PDB entry 1VQM | X-ray diffraction, 2.30 A resolution | chains 0 and C of the 32 polymer chains in the assembly

[Chain 0]
Molecule: 23S ribosomal RNA
Organism: Haloarcula marismortui
Sequence (2922 nucleotides; row label = number of the first residue in the row):
     2 UUGGCUACUAUGCCAGCUGGUGGAUUGCUCGGCUCAGGCGCUGAUGAAGG
    52 ACGUGCCAAGCUGCGAUAAGCCAUGGGGAGCCGCACGGAGGCGAAGAACC
   102 AUGGAUUUCCGAAUGAGAAUCUCUCUAACAAUUGCUUCGCGCAAUGAGGA
   152 ACCCCGAGAACUGAAACAUCUCAGUAUCGGGAGGAACAGAAAACGCAAUG
   202 UGAUGUCGUUAGUAACCGCGAGUGAACGCGAUACAGCCCAAACCGAAGCC
   252 CUCACGGGCAAUGUGGUGUCAGGGCUACCUCUCAUCAGCCGACCGUCUCG
   302 ACGAAGUCUCUUGGAACAGAGCGUGAUACAGGGUGACAACCCCGUACUCG
   352 AGACCAGUACGACGUGCGGUAGUGCCAGAGUAGCGGGGGUUGGAUAUCCC
   402 UCGCGAAUAACGCAGGCAUCGACUGCGAAGGCUAAACACAACCUGAGACC
   452 GAUAGUGAACAAGUAGUGUGAACGAACGCUGCAAAGUACCCUCAGAAGGG
   502 AGGCGAAAUAGAGCAUGAAAUCAGUUGGCGAUCGAGCGACAGGGCAUACA
   552 AGGUCCCUCGACGAAUGACCGACGCGCGAGCGUCCAGUAAGACUCACGGG
   602 AAGCCGAUGUUCUGUCGUACGUUUUGAAAAACGAGCCAGGGAGUGUGUCU
   652 GCAUGGCAAGUCUAACCGGAGUAUCCGGGGAGGCACAGGGAAACCGACAU
   702 GGCCGCAGGGCUUUGCCCGAGGGCCGCCGUCUUCAAGGGCGGGGAGCCAU
   752 GUGGACACGACCCGAAUCCGGACGAUCUACGCAUGGACAAGAUGAAGCGU
   802 GCCGAAAGGCACGUGGAAGUCUGUUAGAGUUGGUGUCCUACAAUACCCUC
   852 UCGUGAUCUAUGUGUAGGGGUGAAAGGCCCAUCGAGUCCGGCAACAGCUG
   902 GUUCCAAUCGAAACAUGUCGAAGCAUGACCUCCGCCGAGGUAGUCUGUGA
   952 GGUAGAGCGACCGAUUGGUGUGUCCGCCUCCGAGAGGAGUCGGCACACCU
  1002 GUCAAACUCCAAACUUACAGACGCCGUUUGACGCGGGGAUUCCGGUGCGC
  1052 GGGGUAAGCCUGUGUACCAGGAGGGGAACAACCCAGAGAUAGGUUAAGGU
  1102 CCCCAAGUGUGGAUUAAGUGUAAUCCUCUGAAGGUGGUCUCGAGCCCUAG
  1152 ACAGCCGGGAGGUGAGCUUAGAAGCAGCUACCCUCUAAGAAAAGCGUAAC
  1202 AGCUUACCGGCCGAGGUUUGAGGCGCCCAAAAUGAUCGGGACUCAAAUCC
  1252 ACCACCGAGACCUGUCCGUACCACUCAUACUGGUAAUCGAGUAGAUUGGC
  1302 GCUCUAAUUGGAUGGAAGUAGGGGUGAAAACUCCUAUGGACCGAUUAGUG
  1352 ACGAAAAUCCUGGCCAUAGUAGCAGCGAUAGUCGGGUGAGAACCCCGACG
  1402 GCCUAAUGGAUAAGGGUUCCUCAGCACUGCUGAUCAGCUGAGGGUUAGCC
  1452 GGUCCUAAGUCAUACCGCAACUCGACUAUGACGAAAUGGGAAACGGGUUA
  1502 AUAUUCCCGUGCCACUAUGCAGUGAAAGUUGACGCCCUGGGGUCGAUCAC
  1552 GCUGGGCAUUCGCCCAGUCGAACCGUCCAACUCCGUGGAAGCCGUAAUGG
  1602 CAGGAAGCGGACGAACGGCGGCAUAGGGAAACGUGAUUCAACCUGGGGCC
  1652 CAUGAAAAGACGAGCAUAGUGUCCGUACCGAGAACCGACACAGGUGUCCA
  1702 UGGCGGCGAAAGCCAAGGCCUGUCGGGAGCAACCAACGUUAGGGAAUUCG
  1752 GCAAGUUAGUCCCGUACCUUCGGAAGAAGGGAUGCCUGCUCCGGAACGGA
  1802 GCAGGUCGCAGUGACUCGGAAGCUCGGACUGUCUAGUAACAACAUAGGUG
  1852 ACCGCAAAUCCGCAAGGACUCGUACGGUCACUGAAUCCUGCCCAGUGCAG
  1902 GUAUCUGAACACCUCGUACAAGAGGACGAAGGACCUGUCAACGGCGGGGG
  1952 UAACUAUGACCCUCUUAAGGUAGCGUAGUACCUUGCCGCAUCAGUAGCGG
  2002 CUUGCAUGAAUGGAUUAACCAGAGCUUCACUGUCCCAACGUUGGGCCCGG
  2052 UGAACUGUACAUUCCAGUGCGGAGUCUGGAGACACCCAGGGGGAAGCGAA
  2102 GACCCUAUGGAGCUUUACUGCAGGCUGUCGCUGAGACGUGGUCGCCGAUG
  2152 UGCAGCAUAGGUAGGAGACACUACACAGGUACCCGCGCUAGCGGGCCACC
  2202 GAGUCAACAGUGAAAUACUACCCGUCGGUGACUGCGACUCUCACUCCGGG
  2252 AGGAGGACACCGAUAGCCGGGCAGUUUGACUGGGGCGGUACGCGCUCGAA
  2302 AAGAUAUCGAGCGCGCCCUAUGGCUAUCUCAGCCGGGACAGAGACCCGGC
  2352 GAAGAGUGCAAGAGCAAAAGAUAGCUUGACAGUGUUCUUCCCAACGAGGA
  2402 ACGCUGACGCGAAAGCGUGGUCUAGCGAACCAAUUAGCCUGCUUGAUGCG
  2452 GGCAAUUGAUGACAGAAAAGCUACCCUAGGGAUAACAGAGUCGUCACUCG
  2502 CAAGAGCACAUAUCGACCGAGUGGCUUGCUACCUCGAUGUCGGUUCCCUC
  2552 CAUCCUGCCCGUGCAGAAGCGGGCAAGGGUGAGGUUGUUCGCCUAUUAAA
  2602 GGAGGUCGUGAGCUGGGUUUAGACCGUCGUGAGACAGGUCGGCUGCUAUC
  2652 UACUGGGUGUGUAAUGGUGUCUGACAAGAACGACCGUAUAGUACGAGAGG
  2702 AACUACGGUUGGUGGCCACUGGUGUACCGGUUGUUCGAGAGAGCACGUGC
  2752 CGGGUAGCCACGCCACACGGGGUAAGAGCUGAACGCAUCUAAGCUCGAAA
  2802 CCCACUUGGAAAAGAGACACCGCCGAGGUCCCGCGUACAAGACGCGGUCG
  2852 AUAGACUCGGGGUGUGCGCGUCGAGGUAACGAGACGUUAAGCCCACGAGC
  2902 ACUAACAGACCAAAGCCAUCAU
Not modelled in the structure: 2-9, 126-127, 715, 971-998, 1560, 1952-1963, 2137-2236, 2339-2343, 2665-2666, 2915-2923
Sequence notes: modified residue (628, 2587-2588, 2619, 2621)
Modified / non-standard residues: 1MA (6-hydro-1-methyladenosine-5'-monophosphate) at position 628, OMU (o2'-methyluridine 5'-monophosphate) at position 2587, OMG (o2'-methylguanosine-5'-monophosphate) at position 2588, UR3 (3-methyluridine-5'-monophoshate) at position 2619, PSU (pseudouridine-5'-monophosphate) at position 2621
Bound ions: Mg2+ site 1 near G28 (its only coordinating residue here); Sr2+ site 1: C34, U457; Na+ site 1: C40, C443; Na+ site 2: G56, A59, G61; Sr2+ site 2: C85, A86, C87 (shared with 1 residue of chain T); Na+ site 3 near U108 (its only coordinating residue here); Na+ site 4: C141, G142; Na+ site 5 near U146 (its only coordinating residue here); Sr2+ site 3: G147, A183 (shared with 1 residue of chain M); Mg2+ site 2: C162, U2276; Mg2+ site 3: A165, A167, C168; Na+ site 6: A165, A166, A167; 47 more Mg2+ sites not listed; 53 more Na+ sites not listed; 2 more K+ sites not listed; 75 more Sr2+ sites not listed

[Chain C]
Name: 50S ribosomal protein L4E
Organism: Haloarcula marismortui
Reference sequence: P12735 (RL4_HALMA); numbering as in UniProt (aligned over 1-246)
Chain sequence (246 residues; row label = number of the first residue in the row):
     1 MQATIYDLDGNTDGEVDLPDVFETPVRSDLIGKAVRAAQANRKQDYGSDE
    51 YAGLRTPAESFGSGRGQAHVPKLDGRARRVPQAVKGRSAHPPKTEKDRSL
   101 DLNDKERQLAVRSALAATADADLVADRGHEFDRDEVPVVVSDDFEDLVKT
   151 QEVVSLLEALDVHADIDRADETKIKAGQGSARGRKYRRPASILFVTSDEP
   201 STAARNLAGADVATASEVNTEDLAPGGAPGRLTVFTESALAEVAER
Bound ions: Na+ site 1: Asp45, Thr94, Lys96; Na+ site 2: Arg55 (shared with G464(0), G475(0) of chain 0)

[Interface between chain 0 and chain C]
Residue-residue contacts - 225 pairs, chain 0 then chain C:
  C29(0) with Gln178(C), phosphate contact
  U30(0) with Ala181(C), phosphate contact
  C34(0) with Gly47(C), hydrogen bond to the sugar; Ser48(C), sugar contact; Asp49(C), hydrogen bond to the phosphate
  U35(0) with Asp45(C), hydrogen bond to the sugar; Tyr46(C), sugar contact; Gly47(C), sugar contact; Asp49(C), phosphate contact; Thr94(C), hydrogen bond to the phosphate
  C36(0) with Gln44(C), base contact; Asp45(C), sugar contact; Thr94(C), sugar contact
  G326(0) with Gln151(C), hydrogen bond to the phosphate; Asn206(C), base contact
  A327(0) with Lys149(C), salt bridge to the phosphate; Thr150(C), sugar contact; Gln151(C), hydrogen bond to the base; Val154(C), base contact; Asn206(C), hydrogen bond to the base
  U328(0) with Val148(C), sugar contact; Lys149(C), salt bridge to the phosphate; Thr150(C), hydrogen bond to the phosphate; Thr202(C), sugar contact; Arg205(C), phosphate contact
  A329(0) with Thr150(C), phosphate contact; Arg205(C), salt bridge to the phosphate; Asn206(C), phosphate contact
  C330(0) with Asp170(C), base contact; Arg188(C), base contact; Asn206(C), hydrogen bond to the base; Leu207(C), sugar contact
  G332(0) with Tyr186(C), phosphate contact
  G333(0) with Lys185(C), phosphate contact; Tyr186(C), phosphate contact
  C338(0) with Ile174(C), sugar contact
  A339(0) with Ile174(C), phosphate contact; Lys185(C), salt bridge to the phosphate; Tyr186(C), hydrogen bond to the phosphate
  A347(0) with Arg205(C), hydrogen bond to the sugar
  A447(0) with Gln44(C), hydrogen bond to the sugar
  G448(0) with Gln44(C), hydrogen bond to the sugar; Arg184(C), hydrogen bond to the sugar
  A449(0) with Ala40(C), base contact; Lys43(C), phosphate contact; Gln44(C), hydrogen bond to the phosphate; Arg184(C), phosphate contact
  C450(0) with Tyr46(C), sugar contact; Arg182(C), salt bridge to the phosphate; Arg184(C), salt bridge to the phosphate
  C451(0) with Arg182(C), salt bridge to the phosphate
  G452(0) with Gln178(C), hydrogen bond to the sugar; Ala181(C), base contact; Arg182(C), hydrogen bond to the base
  U454(0) with Val84(C), base contact
  A455(0) with Val84(C), phosphate contact; Lys85(C), hydrogen bond to the phosphate
  U457(0) with Ser48(C), phosphate contact; Asp49(C), hydrogen bond to the phosphate; Ala52(C), phosphate contact; Arg55(C), hydrogen bond to the phosphate
  G458(0) with Tyr51(C), phosphate contact; Ala52(C), phosphate contact; Gly53(C), hydrogen bond to the phosphate; Arg55(C), salt bridge to the phosphate; Lys85(C), hydrogen bond to the phosphate
  A459(0) with Lys85(C), salt bridge to the phosphate
  C474(0) with Pro57(C), phosphate contact; Leu73(C), phosphate contact; Asp74(C), hydrogen bond to the sugar
  G475(0) with Thr56(C), hydrogen bond to the phosphate; Pro57(C), phosphate contact; Leu73(C), phosphate contact; Asp74(C), sugar contact
  A476(0) with Arg78(C), salt bridge to the phosphate
  A477(0) with Lys85(C), salt bridge to the phosphate
  G640(0) with Val84(C), base contact
  G641(0) with Gln82(C), hydrogen bond to the base
  G642(0) with Pro81(C), sugar contact; Gln82(C), sugar contact
  A643(0) with Ala89(C), sugar contact; His90(C), phosphate contact
  G644(0) with His90(C), sugar contact
  U645(0) with His90(C), hydrogen bond to the sugar; Lys93(C), hydrogen bond to the base
  G646(0) with Lys93(C), sugar contact; Glu95(C), sugar contact; Lys96(C), salt bridge to the phosphate
  U647(0) with Glu95(C), sugar contact; Lys96(C), phosphate contact; Asp97(C), hydrogen bond to the phosphate
  G656(0) with Arg27(C), phosphate contact; Leu30(C), sugar contact; Asn103(C), base contact; Glu106(C), hydrogen bond to the sugar
  G657(0) with Arg27(C), salt bridge to the phosphate; Asn103(C), base contact; Lys105(C), sugar contact; Glu106(C), sugar contact; Leu109(C), phosphate contact
  C658(0) with Lys105(C), hydrogen bond to the sugar
  U662(0) with Lys105(C), salt bridge to the phosphate
  C663(0) with Asn103(C), phosphate contact; Lys105(C), salt bridge to the phosphate
  U664(0) with Leu102(C), phosphate contact; Asn103(C), phosphate contact; Asp104(C), hydrogen bond to the phosphate
  G670(0) with Glu217(C), hydrogen bond to the base
  A671(0) with Glu217(C), hydrogen bond to the sugar
  G672(0) with Pro200(C), base contact; Ala213(C), base contact; Thr214(C), hydrogen bond to the base; Glu217(C), base contact; Val218(C), hydrogen bond to the base; Asn219(C), base contact; Asp222(C), hydrogen bond to the base
  A674(0) with Gln44(C), hydrogen bond to the base
  U675(0) with Ala38(C), hydrogen bond to the sugar; Asn41(C), phosphate contact; Arg42(C), hydrogen bond to the sugar
  C676(0) with Ala37(C), phosphate contact; Ala38(C), phosphate contact; Asn41(C), hydrogen bond to the phosphate; Glu217(C), base contact; Asn219(C), hydrogen bond to the sugar
  C677(0) with Arg107(C), salt bridge to the phosphate; Ser216(C), hydrogen bond to the sugar; Glu217(C), sugar contact; Arg246(C), hydrogen bond to the phosphate
  G678(0) with Arg107(C), salt bridge to the phosphate; Gln108(C), hydrogen bond to the phosphate
  C749(0) with Asn103(C), hydrogen bond to the sugar
  A750(0) with Lys33(C), sugar contact; Asp101(C), hydrogen bond to the sugar; Asn103(C), sugar contact
  U751(0) with Leu100(C), phosphate contact; Asp101(C), hydrogen bond to the phosphate
  G752(0) with Leu100(C), phosphate contact
  C762(0) with His90(C), hydrogen bond to the sugar
  C763(0) with Pro81(C), phosphate contact; Arg87(C), phosphate contact; His90(C), salt bridge to the phosphate
  C764(0) with Val80(C), phosphate contact; Pro81(C), sugar contact; Gln82(C), hydrogen bond to the sugar; Arg87(C), salt bridge to the phosphate
  G765(0) with His69(C), hydrogen bond to the sugar; Pro71(C), phosphate contact; Val80(C), phosphate contact
  A766(0) with Ser60(C), hydrogen bond to the phosphate; Gly62(C), phosphate contact; His69(C), sugar contact
  C890(0) with Pro57(C), phosphate contact
  G891(0) with Pro57(C), phosphate contact
  A894(0) with Leu54(C), base contact; Arg87(C), hydrogen bond to the base
  C1305(0) with Gly177(C), phosphate contact; Gln178(C), hydrogen bond to the phosphate; Gly179(C), phosphate contact; Arg184(C), hydrogen bond to the phosphate
  U1306(0) with Lys43(C), sugar contact; Lys175(C), salt bridge to the phosphate; Gly179(C), phosphate contact; Arg184(C), salt bridge to the phosphate
  A1307(0) with Gln39(C), hydrogen bond to the sugar; Lys175(C), salt bridge to the phosphate; Gly226(C), sugar contact
  A1308(0) with Arg127(C), hydrogen bond to the phosphate; Arg187(C), salt bridge to the phosphate; Pro225(C), sugar contact; Gly226(C), sugar contact; Ala228(C), sugar contact
  U1309(0) with Arg127(C), salt bridge to the phosphate; Arg168(C), salt bridge to the phosphate; Arg187(C), salt bridge to the phosphate; Pro189(C), phosphate contact; Ala190(C), hydrogen bond to the phosphate
  U1310(0) with Gly128(C), phosphate contact; Arg168(C), salt bridge to the phosphate; Lys173(C), base contact; Arg187(C), base contact
  G1311(0) with Lys173(C), base contact
  C1342(0) with Ile174(C), base contact
  C1343(0) with Ile174(C), hydrogen bond to the base; Lys175(C), phosphate contact; Ala176(C), phosphate contact; Gly177(C), hydrogen bond to the phosphate
  G1344(0) with Lys173(C), hydrogen bond to the base; Ala176(C), phosphate contact
  A1348(0) with Arg36(C), hydrogen bond to the sugar
  G1349(0) with Arg36(C), salt bridge to the phosphate
  G1351(0) with Lys96(C), salt bridge to the phosphate
  A1352(0) with Tyr46(C), hydrogen bond to the phosphate; Ser48(C), base contact; Ser88(C), base contact; His90(C), sugar contact; Pro91(C), sugar contact; Pro92(C), base contact
  A1358(0) with Gln82(C), base contact
  U1359(0) with Ser63(C), base contact; Gly66(C), base contact; Gln67(C), hydrogen bond to the base; Ala68(C), base contact; His69(C), hydrogen bond to the base
  C1360(0) with Ala68(C), phosphate contact; Val70(C), sugar contact; Gln82(C), hydrogen bond to the sugar
  C1361(0) with Val70(C), sugar contact; Ala77(C), phosphate contact; Gln82(C), sugar contact; Ala83(C), sugar contact; Val84(C), hydrogen bond to the sugar
  U1362(0) with Arg76(C), hydrogen bond to the phosphate; Ala77(C), hydrogen bond to the phosphate; Val84(C), sugar contact
  G1363(0) with Arg76(C), salt bridge to the phosphate
  A2100(0) with Gly64(C), hydrogen bond to the phosphate; Arg65(C), phosphate contact; Gly66(C), phosphate contact
  A2101(0) with Ser63(C), sugar contact; Gly64(C), hydrogen bond to the phosphate; Arg65(C), hydrogen bond to the phosphate; Gly66(C), hydrogen bond to the phosphate; Gln67(C), phosphate contact
  A2479(0) with Ser63(C), phosphate contact
Interface residues without a listed pair, chain 0 (96 interface residues in all): C348, G456, G467, G680, G760, A761, A767, G892, A1345
Interface residues without a listed pair, chain C (118 interface residues in all): Asp29, Lys72, Gly75, Val111, Thr172, Gly183, Ala203, Ala208, Val212, Glu221

[Summary]
The interface between chain 0 and chain C involves 96 residues on one side and 118 on the other; the contacts
include 72 hydrogen bonds and 30 salt bridges. Polar contacts include A327(0)-Gln151(C), A327(0)-Asn206(C) and
C330(0)-Asn206(C).
Here chain 0 is 23S ribosomal RNA and chain C is 50S ribosomal protein L4E, both from Haloarcula marismortui.
Entry 1VQM (The structure of the transition state analogue "DAN" bound to the large ribosomal subunit of
haloarcula ...) was determined by X-ray diffraction (same publication as 1VQ4, 1VQ5, 1VQ8, 1VQ9, 1VQK, 1VQL,
1VQO and 1VQP).
